PDB entry 7VKQ | X-ray diffraction, 2.09 A resolution | chain A

# Chain A
Protein: S-adenosylmethionine sensor upstream of mTORC1
From: Drosophila melanogaster
Notes: EC 2.1.1.-; fragment: trasnferase
Reference sequence: Q9W138 (SAMTR_DROME); residues 1-302 here = UniProt positions 1-302
Chain sequence (304 residues; row label = number of the first residue in the row; numbers below 1 keep their minus sign (Gly-1 is residue -1)):
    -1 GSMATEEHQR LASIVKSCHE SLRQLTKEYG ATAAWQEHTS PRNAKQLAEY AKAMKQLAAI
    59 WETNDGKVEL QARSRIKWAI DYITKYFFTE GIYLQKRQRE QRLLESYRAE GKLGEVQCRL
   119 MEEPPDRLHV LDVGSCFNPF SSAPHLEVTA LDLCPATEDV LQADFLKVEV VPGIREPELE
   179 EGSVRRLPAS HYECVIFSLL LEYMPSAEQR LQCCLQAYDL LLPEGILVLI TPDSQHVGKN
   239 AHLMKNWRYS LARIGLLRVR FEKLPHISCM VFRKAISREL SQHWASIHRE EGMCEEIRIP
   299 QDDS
Not modelled in the structure: -1 to 66, 233-239, 302
Sequence notes: expression tag (-1 to 0)
Small-molecule neighbours: S-adenosylhomocysteine (SAH): Arg73, Gly132, Ser133, Cys134, Asp150, Leu151, Cys152, Ala161, Asp162, Phe163, Leu164, Ser196, Leu197, Leu198, Tyr201, Met202
Swiss-Prot annotation at these positions:
  - binding site (S-adenosyl-L-homocysteine): Arg73, Gly132, Asp150, Asp162, Phe163, Ser196
  - binding site (S-adenosyl-L-methionine): Arg73, Gly132, Asp150, Leu151, Asp162, Phe163, Ser196
  - mutagenesis: Leu151 (L151A: Abolished binding to S-adenosyl-L-homocysteine), Phe163 (F163A: Abolished binding to S-adenosyl-L-homocysteine), Leu197 (L197A: Abolished binding to S-adenosyl-L-homocysteine), Tyr201 (Y201A: Reduced binding to S-adenosyl-L-homocysteine), Met202 (M202A: Abolished binding to S-adenosyl-L-homocysteine)
Reported in the primary citation:
  - mutagenesis - R73A, D150A, L151A, D162A, F163A, L197A, M202A: abolished binding to S-adenosylhomocysteine
  - mutagenesis - Y201A (7.7-fold): decreased binding to S-adenosylhomocysteine
  - mutagenesis - F135A (4.76 +/- 0.71 uM): increased binding to S-adenosylhomocysteine

# Summary
Chain A binds S-adenosylhomocysteine. UniProt lists 6 S-adenosyl-L-homocysteine-binding residues, 7
S-adenosyl-L-methionine-binding residues and 5 mutagenesis sites. The paper reports that R73A, D150A and
L151A, among others, abolish binding to S-adenosylhomocysteine; Y201A reduces binding to
S-adenosylhomocysteine; 9 substitutions were tested in all.
Chain A is S-adenosylmethionine sensor upstream of mTORC1 (Drosophila melanogaster); the structure, Crystal
structure of D. melanogaster SAMTOR in the SAH bound form, was determined by X-ray diffraction, deposited
together with 7VKK and 7VKR.
